PDB entry 8G08 | electron microscopy, 2.80 A resolution | chains A and D of the 20 polymer chains in the assembly

== Chain A ==
Name: ATP synthase subunit alpha
Source organism: Mycolicibacterium smegmatis MC2 155
Notes: EC 7.1.2.2
UniProt: A0R202 (ATPA_MYCS2); residues 1-548 here = UniProt positions 1-548
Chain sequence (548 residues; numbered 1 to 548; the number before each row is that of its first residue):
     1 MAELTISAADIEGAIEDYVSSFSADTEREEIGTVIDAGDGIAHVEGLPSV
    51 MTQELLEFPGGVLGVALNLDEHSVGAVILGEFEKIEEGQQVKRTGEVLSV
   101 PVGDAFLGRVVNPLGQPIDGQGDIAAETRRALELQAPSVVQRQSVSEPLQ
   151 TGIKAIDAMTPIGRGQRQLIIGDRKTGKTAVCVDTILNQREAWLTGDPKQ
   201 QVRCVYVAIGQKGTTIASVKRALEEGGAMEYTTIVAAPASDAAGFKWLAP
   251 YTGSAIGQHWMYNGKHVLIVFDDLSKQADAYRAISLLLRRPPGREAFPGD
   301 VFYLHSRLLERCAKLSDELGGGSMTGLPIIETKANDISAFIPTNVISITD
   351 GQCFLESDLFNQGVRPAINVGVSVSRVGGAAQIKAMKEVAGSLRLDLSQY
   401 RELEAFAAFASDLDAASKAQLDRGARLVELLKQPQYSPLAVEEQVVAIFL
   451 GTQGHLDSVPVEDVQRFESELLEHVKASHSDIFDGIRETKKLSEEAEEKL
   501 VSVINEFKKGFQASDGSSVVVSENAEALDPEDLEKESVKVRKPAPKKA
Disordered / not traced: 1-6, 516-532, 546-548
Ligand contacts: ATP: D173, R174, K175, T176, G177, K178, T179, A180, R365, P366, Q433, P434, Q435
Curated features (UniProtKB/Swiss-Prot):
  - binding site (ATP): G172 to T179
  - site: S373 (Required for activity)

== Chain D ==
Name: ATP synthase subunit beta
Source organism: Mycolicibacterium smegmatis MC2 155
Notes: EC 7.1.2.2
UniProt: A0R200 (ATPB_MYCS2); residue numbers follow UniProt; this construct covers 1-475
Chain sequence (475 residues; each row starts with the number of its first residue):
     1 MTATAEKTAGRVVRITGPVVDVEFPRGSVPELFNALHAEITFGALAKTLT
    51 LEVAQHLGDSLVRCISMQPTDGLVRGVEVTDTGASISVPVGDGVKGHVFN
   101 ALGDCLDDPGYGKDFEHWSIHRKPPAFSDLEPRTEMLETGLKVVDLLTPY
   151 VRGGKIALFGGAGVGKTVLIQEMINRIARNFGGTSVFAGVGERTREGNDL
   201 WVELADANVLKDTALVFGQMDEPPGTRMRVALSALTMAEFFRDEQGQDVL
   251 LFIDNIFRFTQAGSEVSTLLGRMPSAVGYQPTLADEMGELQERITSTRGR
   301 SITSMQAVYVPADDYTDPAPATTFAHLDATTELSRAVFSKGIFPAVDPLA
   351 SSSTILDPAIVGDEHYRVAQEVIRILQRYKDLQDIIAILGIDELSEEDKQ
   401 LVNRARRIERFLSQNMMAAEQFTGQPGSTVPLKETIEAFDKLTKGEFDHL
   451 PEQAFFLIGGLDDLAKKAESLGAKL
Disordered / not traced: 1-7, 472-475

== Chain A / chain D interface ==
Residue-residue contacts (19):
  P48(A) - R75(D)
  V50(A) - V74(D)
  M51(A) - L73(D)
  T52(A) - D71(D)
  T52(A) - G72(D)  hydrogen bond (backbone-backbone)
  T52(A) - L73(D)  hydrogen bond (backbone-backbone)
  N68(A) - I15(D)
  L69(A) - R14(D)
  L69(A) - I15(D)  hydrogen bond (backbone-backbone)
  D70(A) - V13(D)
  E71(A) - V13(D)
  S338(A) - A312(D)
  A339(A) - A312(D)
  G371(A) - F338(D)
  G371(A) - S339(D)
  G379(A) - Q421(D)  hydrogen bond (backbone-backbone)
  G391(A) - F422(D)
  G391(A) - T423(D)
  S398(A) - K340(D)
Other interface residues (no listed pair), chain A (22 interface residues in all): L67, V139, G293, R294, G299, G378, S392, Q399
Other interface residues (no listed pair), chain D (19 interface residues in all): N198, E265, G278, D313

== Summary ==
22 residues of chain A face 19 of chain D across their interface; the contacts include 4 hydrogen bonds.
Backbone hydrogen bonds pair T52(A)-G72(D), T52(A)-L73(D) and L69(A)-I15(D). Chain A binds ATP. Curated
annotation (UniProt) lists 8 ATP-binding residues on chain A.
Here chain A is ATP synthase subunit alpha and chain D is ATP synthase subunit beta, both from
Mycolicibacterium smegmatis MC2 155. Entry 8G08 (Cryo-EM structure of SQ31f-bound Mycobacterium smegmatis ATP
synthase rotational state 1 (backbone model)) was determined by electron microscopy (same publication as 8G07,
8G09, 8G0A, 8G0B, 8G0C, 8G0D and 8G0E).
